PDB entry 3ULB | X-ray diffraction, 1.90 A resolution | chains A and B

Chain A (and B):
Name: Target of rapamycin complex 2 subunit AVO1
From: Saccharomyces cerevisiae
Notes: fragment: PH domain, residues 1056-1176; chain B of this document is another copy of the same molecule, construct and numbering; everything in this record applies to it too
UniProt: Q08236 (AVO1_YEAST); residues 1056-1176 here = UniProt positions 1056-1176
Amino-acid sequence (121 residues; row label = number of the first residue in the row):
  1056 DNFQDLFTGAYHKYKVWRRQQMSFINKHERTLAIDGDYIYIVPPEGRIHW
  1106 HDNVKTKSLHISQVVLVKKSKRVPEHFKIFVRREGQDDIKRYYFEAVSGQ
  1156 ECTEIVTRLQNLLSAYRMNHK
Not modelled in the structure: 1056-1065, 1101-1107, 1175-1176 (chain B: 1056-1067, 1099-1108, 1175-1176)
What the authors report for this chain:
  - self-association interface (contacts with another copy of this molecule): R1073

How chain A and chain B interact:
Contacting residue pairs - 88 pairs, chain A then chain B:
  K1068(A) - L1087(B)
  Y1069(A) - R1085(B)
  Y1069(A) - T1086(B)
  Y1069(A) - L1087(B)  hydrogen bond (backbone-backbone)
  Y1069(A) - E1156(B)
  Y1069(A) - E1159(B)  hydrogen bond
  Y1069(A) - I1160(B)  hydrophobic
  Y1069(A) - R1163(B)  hydrogen bond
  K1070(A) - E1084(B)
  K1070(A) - R1085(B)
  K1070(A) - V1152(B)
  V1071(A) - H1083(B)
  V1071(A) - E1084(B)
  V1071(A) - R1085(B)  hydrogen bond (backbone-backbone)
  V1071(A) - E1150(B)
  V1071(A) - I1160(B)  hydrophobic
  W1072(A) - H1083(B)
  W1072(A) - E1084(B)
  W1072(A) - F1149(B)
  W1072(A) - E1150(B)  hydrogen bond (backbone-backbone)
  R1073(A) - N1081(B)
  R1073(A) - K1082(B)
  R1073(A) - H1083(B)  hydrogen bond (backbone-backbone)
  R1073(A) - Y1147(B)
  R1073(A) - Y1148(B)
  R1073(A) - F1149(B)
  R1074(A) - I1080(B)
  R1074(A) - N1081(B)
  R1074(A) - H1131(B)
  R1074(A) - F1132(B)  hydrogen bond (side chain-backbone)
  R1074(A) - Y1148(B)  hydrogen bond (backbone-backbone)
  R1074(A) - F1149(B)  hydrogen bond (side chain-backbone)
  Q1075(A) - F1079(B)
  Q1075(A) - I1080(B)
  Q1075(A) - N1081(B)  hydrogen bond (backbone-backbone)
  Q1075(A) - H1083(B)  hydrogen bond
  Q1076(A) - S1078(B)
  Q1076(A) - F1079(B)  hydrogen bond (side chain-backbone)
  M1077(A) - S1078(B)  hydrogen bond (backbone-side chain)
  M1077(A) - F1079(B)  hydrogen bond (backbone-backbone)
  M1077(A) - N1081(B)
  S1078(A) - Q1076(B)  hydrogen bond
  S1078(A) - M1077(B)
  S1078(A) - S1078(B)  hydrogen bond
  F1079(A) - Q1075(B)
  F1079(A) - Q1076(B)
  F1079(A) - M1077(B)  hydrogen bond (backbone-backbone)
  F1079(A) - F1079(B)  hydrophobic
  I1080(A) - R1074(B)
  I1080(A) - Q1075(B)
  N1081(A) - R1073(B)
  N1081(A) - R1074(B)
  N1081(A) - Q1075(B)  hydrogen bond (backbone-backbone)
  K1082(A) - W1072(B)
  K1082(A) - R1073(B)
  H1083(A) - V1071(B)
  H1083(A) - W1072(B)
  H1083(A) - R1073(B)  hydrogen bond (backbone-backbone)
  H1083(A) - Q1075(B)
  E1084(A) - K1070(B)  salt bridge
  E1084(A) - V1071(B)
  E1084(A) - W1072(B)
  R1085(A) - Y1069(B)
  R1085(A) - K1070(B)  hydrogen bond (backbone-side chain)
  R1085(A) - V1071(B)  hydrogen bond (backbone-backbone)
  T1086(A) - K1068(B)
  T1086(A) - Y1069(B)  hydrogen bond (side chain-backbone)
  L1087(A) - K1068(B)
  L1087(A) - Y1069(B)  hydrogen bond (backbone-backbone)
  A1088(A) - K1068(B)
  K1112(A) - R1073(B)
  H1131(A) - R1074(B)
  Y1147(A) - R1073(B)
  Y1148(A) - R1073(B)
  Y1148(A) - R1074(B)  hydrogen bond (backbone-backbone)
  F1149(A) - V1071(B)  hydrophobic
  F1149(A) - W1072(B)
  F1149(A) - R1073(B)
  F1149(A) - R1074(B)
  E1150(A) - V1071(B)
  E1150(A) - W1072(B)  hydrogen bond (backbone-backbone)
  V1152(A) - K1070(B)
  V1152(A) - W1072(B)  hydrophobic
  E1156(A) - Y1069(B)
  E1159(A) - Y1069(B)  hydrogen bond
  I1160(A) - Y1069(B)  hydrophobic
  I1160(A) - V1071(B)  hydrophobic
  R1163(A) - Y1069(B)  hydrogen bond
Also at the interface, not in a pair above, chain A (36 interface residues in all): H1067, I1089, F1132, A1151
Also at the interface, not in a pair above, chain B (33 interface residues in all): A1088, A1151

In short:
36 residues of chain A face 33 of chain B across their interface; the contacts include 27 hydrogen bonds and 1
salt bridge. Polar pairs include E1084(A)-K1070(B), Y1069(A)-E1159(B) and Y1069(A)-R1163(B). From the paper: a
self-association interface involving R1073(A).
Both chains are Target of rapamycin complex 2 subunit AVO1 (Saccharomyces cerevisiae). Entry 3ULB (Crystal
structure of the pleckstrin homology domain of Saccharomyces cerevisiae Avo1, a TORC2 subunit, in the ...) was
determined by X-ray diffraction (same publication as 3VOQ).
